Entry 1MA7 (X-ray diffraction, 2.30 A resolution); this record covers chains D and B of the 4 polymer chains in the assembly.

# Chain D
Molecule: LOXP
Notes: fragment: lower strand; engineered mutation(s): C8A,G27T
Sequence (34 nucleotides; row label = number of the first residue in the row):
     1 ATAACTTAGT ATAGCATACA TTATACTAAG TTAT

# Chain B
Protein: Cre recombinase
Source organism: Enterobacteria phage P1
Reference sequence: P06956 (RECR_BPP1); residues 2-343 here = UniProt positions 2-343
Chain sequence (349 residues; each row starts with the number of its first residue; numbers below 1 keep their minus sign (Met-5 is residue -5)):
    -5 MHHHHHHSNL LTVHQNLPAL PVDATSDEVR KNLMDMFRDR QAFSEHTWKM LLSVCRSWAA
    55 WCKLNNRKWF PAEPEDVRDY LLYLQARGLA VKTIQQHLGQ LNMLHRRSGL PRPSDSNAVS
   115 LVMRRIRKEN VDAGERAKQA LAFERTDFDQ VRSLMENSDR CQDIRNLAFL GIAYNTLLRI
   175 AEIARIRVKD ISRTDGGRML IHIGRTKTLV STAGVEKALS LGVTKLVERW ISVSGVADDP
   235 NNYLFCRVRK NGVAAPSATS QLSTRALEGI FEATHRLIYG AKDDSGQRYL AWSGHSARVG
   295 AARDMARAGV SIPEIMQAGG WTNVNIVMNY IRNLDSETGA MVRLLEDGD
Unresolved in the structure: -5 to 19, 328-332, 342-343
Sequence notes: expression tag (-4 to 1)
Swiss-Prot annotation at these positions:
  - active site: Arg173, His289, Arg292, Trp315, Tyr324 (O-(3'-phospho-DNA)-tyrosine intermediate)
From the paper describing this entry:
  - binding site for LOXP (chain D): Arg259, Glu262
  - conformationally variable residues (helix shift, side-chain flip): Arg259, Glu262, Glu266, Val318 to Arg326
  - specificity-determining residues: Arg259
  - contacts within the chain: Arg259-Glu262, Arg259-Glu266
  - binding site for LOXP: Lys86, Arg173, Lys201, Glu262, Trp315, Tyr324
  - catalytic residues: Arg173, Lys201, His289, Arg292, Trp315, Tyr324
  - mutagenesis - E262Q/E266Q (2.5-fold): increased binding to LoxAT
  - mutagenesis - E262Q/E266Q: increased binding to LoxP
  - mutagenesis - E262Q/E266Q: increased catalytic activity on LoxP
  - mutagenesis - E262Q/E266Q: increased catalytic activity on LoxAT

# Chain D / chain B interface
Residue-residue contacts (50; chain D residue first):
  DT17(D) - Arg121(B)  hydrogen bond to the phosphate
  DA18(D) - Gln89(B)  phosphate contact
  DA18(D) - Arg118(B)  phosphate contact
  DA18(D) - Arg121(B)  salt bridge to the phosphate
  DC19(D) - Arg106(B)  salt bridge to the phosphate
  DC19(D) - Ser108(B)  phosphate contact
  DA20(D) - Arg100(B)  salt bridge to the phosphate
  DA20(D) - Arg106(B)  salt bridge to the phosphate
  DT21(D) - Phe37(B)  phosphate contact
  DT21(D) - Thr41(B)  sugar contact
  DT21(D) - Gln90(B)  base contact
  DT21(D) - Met97(B)  phosphate contact
  DT21(D) - Arg100(B)  salt bridge to the phosphate
  DT21(D) - Arg101(B)  salt bridge to the phosphate
  DT22(D) - Ala36(B)  phosphate contact
  DT22(D) - Phe37(B)  phosphate contact
  DT22(D) - Ser38(B)  hydrogen bond to the phosphate
  DT22(D) - Thr41(B)  hydrogen bond to the phosphate
  DT22(D) - Gln90(B)  hydrogen bond to the base
  DT22(D) - Gln94(B)  base contact
  DT22(D) - Lys201(B)  hydrogen bond to the base
  DA23(D) - Ser38(B)  hydrogen bond to the phosphate
  DA23(D) - His40(B)  salt bridge to the phosphate
  DA23(D) - Met44(B)  base contact
  DA23(D) - Arg199(B)  salt bridge to the phosphate
  DA23(D) - Thr200(B)  phosphate contact
  DA23(D) - Lys201(B)  sugar contact
  DT24(D) - His40(B)  base contact
  DT24(D) - Lys43(B)  hydrogen bond to the base
  DT24(D) - Arg173(B)  phosphate contact
  DT24(D) - Ile174(B)  hydrogen bond to the phosphate
  DT24(D) - Ala175(B)  hydrogen bond to the phosphate
  DT24(D) - Glu262(B)  sugar contact
  DT24(D) - His289(B)  sugar contact
  DA25(D) - Ile174(B)  phosphate contact
  DA25(D) - Glu262(B)  phosphate contact
  DA25(D) - Arg282(B)  hydrogen bond to the sugar
  DA25(D) - Tyr283(B)  sugar contact
  DA25(D) - Ser287(B)  hydrogen bond to the phosphate
  DA25(D) - Gly288(B)  hydrogen bond to the phosphate
  DA25(D) - His289(B)  hydrogen bond to the phosphate
  DC26(D) - Glu262(B)  base contact
  DC26(D) - Arg282(B)  phosphate contact
  DC26(D) - Tyr283(B)  hydrogen bond to the phosphate
  DT27(D) - Arg259(B)  hydrogen bond to the base
  DT27(D) - Gly280(B)  phosphate contact
  DT32(D) - Arg243(B)  hydrogen bond to the base
  DA33(D) - Arg243(B)  hydrogen bond to the sugar
  DT34(D) - Lys244(B)  hydrogen bond to the base
  DT34(D) - Asn245(B)  phosphate contact
Other interface residues (no listed pair), chain D (15 interface residues in all): DA28
Other interface residues (no listed pair), chain B (38 interface residues in all): Gly93, Ala134, Thr258, Glu266

# Summary
The interface between chain D and chain B involves 15 residues on one side and 38 on the other; the contacts
include 18 hydrogen bonds and 8 salt bridges. Polar contacts include DT22(D)-Gln90(B), DT22(D)-Lys201(B) and
DT24(D)-Lys43(B). The paper reports catalytic residues Arg173(B), Lys201(B) and His289(B) among others;
E262Q/E266Q of chain B increase binding to LoxAT.
Chain D is LOXP and chain B is Cre recombinase (Enterobacteria phage P1); the structure, Crystal structure of
Cre site-specific recombinase complexed with a mutant DNA substrate, LoxP-A8/T27, was determined by X-ray
diffraction.
